Entry 6ZTZ (electron microscopy, 6.50 A resolution (low resolution: residue-level contacts below are approximate; hydrogen-bond / salt-bridge calls are withheld)); this record covers chains L and Y of the 11 polymer chains in the assembly.

# Chain L
Name: Outer capsid protein mu-1
Organism: Reovirus sp
UniProt: P11077 (MU1_REOVL); numbering as in UniProt; present here: 10-71, 97-675
Amino-acid sequence (641 residues; numbered 10 to 675; 25 numbers in that range are skipped by the numbering (no residue carries them; nothing is unmodelled there); the number before each row is that of its first residue):
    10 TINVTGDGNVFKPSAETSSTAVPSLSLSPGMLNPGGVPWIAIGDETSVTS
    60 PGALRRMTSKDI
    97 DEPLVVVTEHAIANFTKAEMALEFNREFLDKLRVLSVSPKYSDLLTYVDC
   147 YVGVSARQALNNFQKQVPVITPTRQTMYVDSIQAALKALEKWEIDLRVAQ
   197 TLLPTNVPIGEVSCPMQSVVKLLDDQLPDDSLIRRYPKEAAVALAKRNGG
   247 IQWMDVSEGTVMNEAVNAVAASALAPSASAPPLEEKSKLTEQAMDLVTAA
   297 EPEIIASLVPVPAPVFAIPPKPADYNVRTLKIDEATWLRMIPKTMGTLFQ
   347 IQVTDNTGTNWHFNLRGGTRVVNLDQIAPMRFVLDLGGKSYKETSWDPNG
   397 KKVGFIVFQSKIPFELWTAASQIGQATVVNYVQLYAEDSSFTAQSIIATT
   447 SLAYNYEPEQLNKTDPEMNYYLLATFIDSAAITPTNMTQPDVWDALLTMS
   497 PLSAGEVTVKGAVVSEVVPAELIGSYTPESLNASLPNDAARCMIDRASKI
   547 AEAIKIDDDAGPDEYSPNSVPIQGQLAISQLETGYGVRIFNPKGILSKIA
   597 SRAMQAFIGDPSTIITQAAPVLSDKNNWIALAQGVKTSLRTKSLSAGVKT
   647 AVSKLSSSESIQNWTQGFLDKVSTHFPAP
Construct notes: conflict Leu344 (Pro in P11077), Phe359 (Leu in P11077)

# Chain Y
Name: Outer capsid protein sigma-3
Organism: Reovirus sp
UniProt: P07939 (SIGM3_REOVL); residues 1-365 here = UniProt positions 1-365
Amino-acid sequence (365 residues; numbered 1 to 365; the number before each row is that of its first residue):
     1 MEVCLPNGHQIVDLINNAFEGRVSIYSAQEGWDKTISAQPDMMVCGGAVV
    51 CMHCLGVVGSLQRKLKHLPHHRCNQQIRHQDYVDVQFADRVTAHWKRGML
   101 SFVCQMHAMMNDVSPEDLDRVRTEGGSLVELNWLQVDPNSMFRSIHSSWT
   151 DPLQVVDDLDTKLDQYWTALNLMIDSSDLVPNFMMRDPSHAFNGVRLEGD
   201 ARQTQFSRTFDSRSSLEWGVMVYDYSELEHDPSKGRAYRKELVTPARDFG
   251 HFGLSHYSRATTPILGKMPAVFSGMLTGNCKMYPFIKGTAKLKTVRKLVD
   301 SVNHAWGVEKIRYALGPGGMTGWYNRTMQQAPIVLTPAALTMFSDTTKFG
   351 DLDYPVMIGDPMILG
Construct notes: conflict Cys104 (Ala in P07939), Asn325 (Asp in P07939)
Curated features (UniProtKB/Swiss-Prot):
  - zinc finger: Cys51 to Cys73 (CCHC-type)

# Interface between chain L and chain Y
Residue-residue contacts (31):
  Asp351(L) - Lys64(Y)
  Asn352(L) - Trp32(Y)
  Asn352(L) - Leu61(Y)
  Asn352(L) - Arg63(Y)
  Asn352(L) - Lys64(Y)
  Thr353(L) - Ser24(Y)
  Thr353(L) - Trp32(Y)
  Gly354(L) - Trp32(Y)
  His358(L) - Thr161(Y)
  Thr390(L) - Leu276(Y)
  Ser391(L) - Met275(Y)
  Ser391(L) - Leu276(Y)
  Ser391(L) - Thr277(Y)
  Ser391(L) - Gly278(Y)
  Trp392(L) - Thr277(Y)
  Trp392(L) - Gly278(Y)
  Asp393(L) - Thr277(Y)
  Lys397(L) - Thr277(Y)
  Lys397(L) - Gly278(Y)
  Lys397(L) - Asn279(Y)
  Val425(L) - Leu61(Y)
  Val425(L) - Gln62(Y)
  Asn426(L) - Leu61(Y)
  Tyr450(L) - Gln62(Y)
  Asn451(L) - Gln62(Y)
  Gln456(L) - Arg63(Y)
  Gln456(L) - Lys64(Y)
  Ser475(L) - Asp160(Y)
  Ala476(L) - Asp160(Y)
  Ala476(L) - Thr161(Y)
  Ala477(L) - Thr161(Y)
Also at the interface, not in a pair above, chain L (24 interface residues in all): Arg377, Tyr427, Tyr431, Ala449, Asp474, Asn482
Also at the interface, not in a pair above, chain Y (15 interface residues in all): Asn16, Asp158

# In short
24 residues of chain L and 15 residues of chain Y are in contact.
Here chain L is Outer capsid protein mu-1 and chain Y is Outer capsid protein sigma-3, both from Reovirus sp.
Entry 6ZTZ (Assembly intermediates of orthoreovirus captured in the cell) was determined by electron
microscopy, deposited together with 6XF7, 6XF8, 6ZTS and 6ZTY.
